PDB entry 7NAT | electron microscopy, 3.59 A resolution | chains A and L of the 22 polymer chains in the assembly

Chain A:
Molecule: 16S rRNA
Organism: Escherichia coli (strain K12)
Sequence (1542 nucleotides; each row starts with the number of its first residue):
     1 AAAUUGAAGA GUUUGAUCAU GGCUCAGAUU GAACGCUGGC GGCAGGCCUA ACACAUGCAA
    61 GUCGAACGGU AACAGGAAGA AGCUUGCUUC UUUGCUGACG AGUGGCGGAC GGGUGAGUAA
   121 UGUCUGGGAA ACUGCCUGAU GGAGGGGGAU AACUACUGGA AACGGUAGCU AAUACCGCAU
   181 AACGUCGCAA GACCAAAGAG GGGGACCUUC GGGCCUCUUG CCAUCGGAUG UGCCCAGAUG
   241 GGAUUAGCUA GUAGGUGGGG UAACGGCUCA CCUAGGCGAC GAUCCCUAGC UGGUCUGAGA
   301 GGAUGACCAG CCACACUGGA ACUGAGACAC GGUCCAGACU CCUACGGGAG GCAGCAGUGG
   361 GGAAUAUUGC ACAAUGGGCG CAAGCCUGAU GCAGCCAUGC CGCGUGUAUG AAGAAGGCCU
   421 UCGGGUUGUA AAGUACUUUC AGCGGGGAGG AAGGGAGUAA AGUUAAUACC UUUGCUCAUU
   481 GACGUUACCC GCAGAAGAAG CACCGGCUAA CUCCGUGCCA GCAGCCXCGG UAAUACGGAG
   541 GGUGCAAGCG UUAAUCGGAA UUACUGGGCG UAAAGCGCAC GCAGGCGGUU UGUUAAGUCA
   601 GAUGUGAAAU CCCCGGGCUC AACCUGGGAA CUGCAUCUGA UACUGGCAAG CUUGAGUCUC
   661 GUAGAGGGGG GUAGAAUUCC AGGUGUAGCG GUGAAAUGCG UAGAGAUCUG GAGGAAUACC
   721 GGUGGCGAAG GCGGCCCCCU GGACGAAGAC UGACGCUCAG GUGCGAAAGC GUGGGGAGCA
   781 AACAGGAUUA GAUACCCUGG UAGUCCACGC CGUAAACGAU GUCGACUUGG AGGUUGUGCC
   841 CUUGAGGCGU GGCUUCCGGA GCUAACGCGU UAAGUCGACC GCCUGGGGAG UACGGCCGCA
   901 AGGUUAAAAC UCAAAUGAAU UGACGGGGGC CCGCACAAGC GGUGGAGCAU GUGGUUUAAU
   961 UCGAUGXAAC GCGAAGAACC UUACCUGGUC UUGACAUCCA CGGAAGUUUU CAGAGAUGAG
  1021 AAUGUGCCUU CGGGAACCGU GAGACAGGUG CUGCAUGGCU GUCGUCAGCU CGUGUUGUGA
  1081 AAUGUUGGGU UAAGUCCCGC AACGAGCGCA ACCCUUAUCC UUUGUUGCCA GCGGUCCGGC
  1141 CGGGAACUCA AAGGAGACUG CCAGUGAUAA ACUGGAGGAA GGUGGGGAUG ACGUCAAGUC
  1201 AUCAUGGCCC UUACGACCAG GGCUACACAC GUGCUACAAU GGCGCAUACA AAGAGAAGCG
  1261 ACCUCGCGAG AGCAAGCGGA CCUCAUAAAG UGCGUCGUAG UCCGGAUUGG AGUCUGCAAC
  1321 UCGACUCCAU GAAGUCGGAA UCGCUAGUAA UCGUGGAUCA GAAUGCCACG GUGAAUACGU
  1381 UCCCGGGCCU UGUACACACC GCCCGUXACA CCAUGGGAGU GGGUUGCAAA AGAAGUAGGU
  1441 AGCUUAACCU UCGGGAGGGC GCUUACCACU UUGUGAUUCA UGACUGGGGU GAAGUCGUAA
  1501 CAAGGUAACC GUAGGGGAAC CUGCGGUUGG AUCACCUCCU UA
Unresolved in the structure: 1393-1502, 1541-1542
Modified residues: PSU (pseudouridine-5'-monophosphate) at position 516, G7M (N7-methyl-guanosine-5'-monophosphate) at position 527, 2MG (2N-methylguanosine-5'-monophosphate) at position 966, 5MC (5-methylcytidine-5'-monophosphate) at position 967, 2MG (2N-methylguanosine-5'-monophosphate) at position 1207, 4OC (4n,o2'-methylcytidine-5'-monophosphate) at position 1402, 5MC (5-methylcytidine-5'-monophosphate) at position 1407, UR3 (3-methyluridine-5'-monophoshate) at position 1498, 2MG (2N-methylguanosine-5'-monophosphate) at position 1516, MA6 (6N-dimethyladenosine-5'-monophoshate) at position 1518, MA6 (6N-dimethyladenosine-5'-monophoshate) at position 1519
Bound ions: Mg2+ site 1 near G21 (its only coordinating residue here); Mg2+ site 2 near G41 (its only coordinating residue here); Mg2+ site 3: C48, G115; Mg2+ site 4 near A53 (its only coordinating residue here); Mg2+ site 5 near A59 (its only coordinating residue here); Mg2+ site 6: A109, G331; Mg2+ site 7 near G111 (its only coordinating residue here); Mg2+ site 8: G145, G177, A197; Mg2+ site 9 near A174 (its only coordinating residue here); Mg2+ site 10: G299, G558; Mg2+ site 11: A306, C307; Mg2+ site 12 near C328 (its only coordinating residue here); 30 more Mg2+ sites not listed

Chain L:
Protein: 30S ribosomal protein S12
Organism: Escherichia coli (strain K12)
Reference sequence: P0A7S3 (RS12_ECOLI); residues 1-124 here = UniProt positions 1-124
Sequence (124 residues; each row starts with the number of its first residue):
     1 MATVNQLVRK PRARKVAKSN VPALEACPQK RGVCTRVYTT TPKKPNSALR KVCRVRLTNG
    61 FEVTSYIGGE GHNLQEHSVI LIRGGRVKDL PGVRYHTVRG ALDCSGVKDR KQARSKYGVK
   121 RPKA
Unresolved in the structure: 1
Modified residues: Asp-89 ((3R)-3-(methylsulfanyl)-L-aspartic acid; D2T)
Curated features (UniProtKB/Swiss-Prot):
  - modified residue: Lys-108 (N6-acetyllysine)
  - natural variant: Lys-43 (K43R: Confers streptomycin resistance but not hyperaccurate translation)
  - mutagenesis: Leu-57 (L57H: Protein is not incorporated into ribosomes), Lys-88 (K88Q: Confers low-level resistance to streptomycin and a 15% decrease in the translational elongation rate)

How chain A and chain L interact:
Residue-residue contacts (95):
  A32(A) / Pro-28(L)  base contact
  A33(A) / Pro-28(L)  sugar contact
  A33(A) / Gln-29(L)  hydrogen bond to the sugar
  C34(A) / Gln-29(L)  hydrogen bond to the sugar
  G35(A) / Ala-101(L)  phosphate contact
  G35(A) / Ser-115(L)  hydrogen bond to the sugar
  G35(A) / Gly-118(L)  phosphate contact
  C36(A) / Arg-114(L)  sugar contact
  C36(A) / Ser-115(L)  sugar contact
  C36(A) / Gly-118(L)  phosphate contact
  C36(A) / Val-119(L)  sugar contact
  C36(A) / Lys-120(L)  salt bridge to the phosphate
  C36(A) / Arg-121(L)  hydrogen bond to the phosphate
  U37(A) / Lys-120(L)  phosphate contact
  U37(A) / Arg-121(L)  hydrogen bond to the phosphate
  G362(A) / Lys-30(L)  phosphate contact
  G362(A) / Arg-31(L)  salt bridge to the phosphate
  G362(A) / Thr-58(L)  sugar contact
  A363(A) / Cys-27(L)  hydrogen bond to the base
  A363(A) / Pro-28(L)  base contact
  A363(A) / Gln-29(L)  base contact
  A363(A) / Lys-30(L)  salt bridge to the phosphate
  A363(A) / Arg-31(L)  salt bridge to the phosphate
  A363(A) / Thr-58(L)  hydrogen bond to the phosphate
  A363(A) / Leu-81(L)  sugar contact
  G500(A) / Arg-121(L)  hydrogen bond to the phosphate
  C501(A) / Arg-114(L)  salt bridge to the phosphate
  C501(A) / Ser-115(L)  hydrogen bond to the phosphate
  C501(A) / Arg-121(L)  salt bridge to the phosphate
  A502(A) / Ala-113(L)  phosphate contact
  A502(A) / Arg-114(L)  hydrogen bond to the phosphate
  A502(A) / Ser-115(L)  hydrogen bond to the phosphate
  A502(A) / Lys-116(L)  hydrogen bond to the phosphate
  C503(A) / Ala-113(L)  phosphate contact
  C503(A) / Lys-116(L)  salt bridge to the phosphate
  C519(A) / Ser-47(L)  phosphate contact
  A520(A) / Leu-49(L)  phosphate contact
  G521(A) / Leu-49(L)  phosphate contact
  G521(A) / Lys-51(L)  salt bridge to the phosphate
  G521(A) / Glu-70(L)  hydrogen bond to the sugar
  C522(A) / Arg-50(L)  base contact
  C522(A) / Tyr-66(L)  hydrogen bond to the phosphate
  C522(A) / Gly-68(L)  phosphate contact
  C522(A) / Glu-70(L)  phosphate contact
  C522(A) / Tyr-117(L)  hydrogen bond to the phosphate
  A523(A) / Arg-50(L)  base contact
  A523(A) / Lys-88(L)  base contact
  C525(A) / Arg-86(L)  salt bridge to the phosphate
  C525(A) / Lys-88(L)  phosphate contact
  C526(A) / Lys-88(L)  salt bridge to the phosphate
  G537(A) / Arg-110(L)  salt bridge to the phosphate
  G538(A) / Arg-110(L)  salt bridge to the phosphate
  G538(A) / Lys-111(L)  hydrogen bond to the phosphate
  G538(A) / Gln-112(L)  phosphate contact
  A539(A) / Lys-111(L)  phosphate contact
  A539(A) / Gln-112(L)  phosphate contact
  G550(A) / Lys-116(L)  sugar contact
  U551(A) / Arg-83(L)  hydrogen bond to the sugar
  U552(A) / Pro-28(L)  hydrogen bond to the sugar
  U552(A) / Arg-83(L)  sugar contact
  U552(A) / Gly-84(L)  phosphate contact
  A553(A) / Val-21(L)  phosphate contact
  A553(A) / Leu-24(L)  sugar contact
  A553(A) / Ala-26(L)  hydrogen bond to the sugar
  A553(A) / Pro-28(L)  sugar contact
  A553(A) / Gly-84(L)  phosphate contact
  A554(A) / Ser-19(L)  phosphate contact
  A554(A) / Val-21(L)  phosphate contact
  A554(A) / Ala-26(L)  sugar contact
  U562(A) / Arg-12(L)  base contact
  U562(A) / Ala-13(L)  hydrogen bond to the sugar
  U562(A) / Arg-14(L)  salt bridge to the phosphate
  A563(A) / Arg-12(L)  base contact
  A563(A) / Arg-14(L)  salt bridge to the phosphate
  C564(A) / Leu-7(L)  sugar contact
  C564(A) / Arg-12(L)  salt bridge to the phosphate
  G567(A) / Ala-2(L)  base contact
  G567(A) / Arg-12(L)  hydrogen bond to the base
  G568(A) / Ala-2(L)  hydrogen bond to the base
  G585(A) / Asn-5(L)  sugar contact
  C879(A) / Asn-5(L)  phosphate contact
  C880(A) / Thr-3(L)  phosphate contact
  C880(A) / Asn-5(L)  hydrogen bond to the phosphate
  C880(A) / Gln-6(L)  base contact
  C880(A) / Arg-9(L)  salt bridge to the phosphate
  G881(A) / Ala-2(L)  base contact
  G881(A) / Gln-6(L)  hydrogen bond to the phosphate
  G881(A) / Arg-9(L)  salt bridge to the phosphate
  C882(A) / Ala-2(L)  base contact
  U884(A) / Lys-15(L)  hydrogen bond to the sugar
  G885(A) / Lys-15(L)  salt bridge to the phosphate
  A909(A) / Lys-18(L)  phosphate contact
  C910(A) / Lys-18(L)  salt bridge to the phosphate
  C912(A) / Pro-91(L)  phosphate contact
  A913(A) / Lys-88(L)  salt bridge to the phosphate
Also at the interface, not in a pair above, chain A (47 interface residues in all): C518, G524, G7M_527, C883
Also at the interface, not in a pair above, chain L (52 interface residues in all): Lys-10, Val-87, Asp-89, His-96, Gly-100

In short:
Chain A and chain L form an interface of 47 and 52 residues respectively; the contacts include 25 hydrogen
bonds and 20 salt bridges. Polar contacts include A363(A)/Cys-27(L), G567(A)/Arg-12(L) and G568(A)/Ala-2(L).
Curated annotation (UniProt) lists 2 mutagenesis sites on chain L.
Chain A is 16S rRNA and chain L is 30S ribosomal protein S12, both from Escherichia coli (strain K12); the
structure, Bacterial 30S ribosomal subunit assembly complex state A (Consensus refinement), was determined by
electron microscopy (same publication as 7AF3, 7AF5, 7AF8, 7AFA, 7AFD, 7AFH and 17 further entries).
